PDB entry 8RIV | X-ray diffraction, 2.78 A resolution | chains C and D of the 6 polymer chains in the assembly

# Chain C
Name: Tubulin alpha-1B chain
From: Bos taurus
UniProtKB: P81947 (TBA1B_BOVIN); residues 1-451 here = UniProt positions 1-451
Amino-acid sequence (451 residues; numbered 1 to 451; the number before each row is that of its first residue):
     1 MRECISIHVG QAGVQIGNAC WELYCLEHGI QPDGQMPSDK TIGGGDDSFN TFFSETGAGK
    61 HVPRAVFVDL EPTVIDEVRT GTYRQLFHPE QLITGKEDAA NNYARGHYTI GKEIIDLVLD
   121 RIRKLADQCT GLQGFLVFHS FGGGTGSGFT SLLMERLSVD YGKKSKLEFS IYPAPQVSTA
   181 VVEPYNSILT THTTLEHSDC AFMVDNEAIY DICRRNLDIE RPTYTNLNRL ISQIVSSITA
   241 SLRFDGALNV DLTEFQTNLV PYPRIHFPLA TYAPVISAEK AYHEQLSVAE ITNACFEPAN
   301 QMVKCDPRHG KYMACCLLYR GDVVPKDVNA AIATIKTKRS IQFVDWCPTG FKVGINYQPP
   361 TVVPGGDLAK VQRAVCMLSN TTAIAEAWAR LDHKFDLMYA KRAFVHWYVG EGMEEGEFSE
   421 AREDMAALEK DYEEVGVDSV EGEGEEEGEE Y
Not modelled in the structure: 441-451
Ion coordination: Ca2+: D39, T41, G44, E55; Mg2+: E71 (together with GTP)
Residues lining bound ligands:
  - A1H01 ((4-fluoranyl-2-methyl-1H-indol-5-yl) 3,4,5-trimethoxybenzenesulfonate): T179, A180, V181
  - GTP (guanosine-5'-triphosphate): G10, Q11, A12, Q15, I16, D69, D98, A99, A100, N101, S140, G142, G143, G144, T145, G146, I171, P173, V177, S178, T179, E183, N206, Y224, L227, N228, I231

# Chain D
Name: Tubulin beta-2B chain
From: Bos taurus
UniProtKB: Q6B856 (TBB2B_BOVIN); the author numbering skips numbers that UniProt does not, so the offset changes along the chain: 1-42 = UniProt 1-42; 45-360 = UniProt 43-358; 369-455 = UniProt 359-445
Amino-acid sequence (445 residues; each row starts with the number of its first residue; note: 10 numbers in that range are skipped by the numbering (no residue carries them; nothing is unmodelled there)):
     1 MREIVHIQAG QCGNQIGAKF WEVISDEHGI DPTGSYHGDS DL
    45 QLERINVYYN EATGNKYVPR AILVDLEPGT MDSVRSGPFG QIFRPDNFVF GQSGAGNNWA
   105 KGHYTEGAEL VDSVLDVVRK ESESCDCLQG FQLTHSLGGG TGSGMGTLLI SKIREEYPDR
   165 IMNTFSVMPS PKVSDTVVEP YNATLSVHQL VENTDETYCI DNEALYDICF RTLKLTTPTY
   225 GDLNHLVSAT MSGVTTCLRF PGQLNADLRK LAVNMVPFPR LHFFMPGFAP LTSRGSQQYR
   285 ALTVPELTQQ MFDSKNMMAA CDPRHGRYLT VAAIFRGRMS MKEVDEQMLN VQNKNSSYFV
   345 EWIPNNVKTA VCDIPP
   369 RGLKMSATFI GNSTAIQELF KRISEQFTAM FRRKAFLHWY TGEGMDEMEF TEAESNMNDL
   429 VSEYQQYQDA TADEQGEFEE EEGEDEA
Not modelled in the structure: 277-284, 442-455
Ion coordination: Mg2+ near Q11 (its only coordinating residue here)
Residues lining bound ligands:
  - A1H01 ((4-fluoranyl-2-methyl-1H-indol-5-yl) 3,4,5-trimethoxybenzenesulfonate): G237, V238, T239, C241, L242, L248, A250, D251, K254, L255, N258, M259, V315, A316, A317, I318, N349, N350, V351, K352, T353, A354, I378
  - GDP (guanosine-5'-diphosphate): G10, Q11, C12, Q15, I16, D69, N101, S140, G142, G143, G144, T145, G146, S147, V171, P173, V177, S178, E183, N206, L209, Y224, L227, N228
Curated features (UniProtKB/Swiss-Prot):
  - motif: M1 to I4 (MREI motif)
  - binding site (GTP): Q11, E71, S140, G144, T145, G146, N206, N228
  - binding site (Mg(2+)): E71
  - modified residue: S40 (Phosphoserine), T57 (Phosphothreonine), K60 (N6-acetyllysine), S174 (Phosphoserine), T287 (Phosphothreonine), T292 (Phosphothreonine), R320 (Omega-N-methylarginine), E448 (5-glutamyl polyglutamate)
  - cross-link (Glycyl lysine isopeptide (Lys-Gly)): K60 (interchain with G-Cter in ubiquitin), K326 (interchain with G-Cter in ubiquitin)
From the paper describing this entry:
  - binding site for A1H01: C241, L242, L248, A250, D251, I318, A354, I378

# Interface between chain C and chain D
Residue-residue contacts (46):
  E71(C) - N249(D)  hydrogen bond
  K96(C) - D130(D)  salt bridge
  K96(C) - C131(D)
  E97(C) - R2(D)  salt bridge
  E97(C) - R253(D)  salt bridge
  D98(C) - N249(D)  hydrogen bond
  D98(C) - D251(D)
  D98(C) - K254(D)  salt bridge
  A100(C) - R253(D)
  A100(C) - K254(D)
  A100(C) - V257(D)
  N101(C) - N258(D)
  R105(C) - R253(D)
  P175(C) - N349(D)
  S178(C) - K352(D)  hydrogen bond (backbone-side chain)
  A180(C) - N258(D)
  V181(C) - N258(D)  hydrogen bond (backbone-side chain)
  V181(C) - I347(D)  hydrophobic
  V181(C) - P348(D)
  V181(C) - N349(D)
  R221(C) - M325(D)
  K394(C) - P348(D)
  L397(C) - E345(D)
  L397(C) - W346(D)
  L397(C) - A440(D)  hydrophobic
  M398(C) - W346(D)
  M398(C) - P348(D)
  K401(C) - F262(D)
  K401(C) - W346(D)
  K401(C) - A438(D)
  K401(C) - T439(D)  hydrogen bond (side chain-backbone)
  R402(C) - F262(D)
  A403(C) - P261(D)
  A403(C) - F262(D)  hydrophobic
  F404(C) - V257(D)
  F404(C) - N258(D)
  F404(C) - V260(D)
  F404(C) - P261(D)  hydrogen bond (backbone-backbone)
  F404(C) - I347(D)  hydrophobic
  H406(C) - V260(D)
  H406(C) - P261(D)
  H406(C) - F262(D)
  H406(C) - P263(D)
  W407(C) - A256(D)  hydrogen bond (side chain-backbone)
  W407(C) - V257(D)
  W407(C) - V260(D)  hydrogen bond (side chain-backbone)
Also at the interface, not in a pair above, chain C (25 interface residues in all): T73, T179, V182, E220
Also at the interface, not in a pair above, chain D (28 interface residues in all): D199, T314, K326, N350

# Summary
Chain C and chain D form an interface of 25 and 28 residues respectively; the contacts include 8 hydrogen
bonds and 4 salt bridges. Among the polar pairs are K96(C)-D130(D), E97(C)-R2(D) and E97(C)-R253(D). From the
paper: a binding site for A1H01 at C241(D), L242(D) and L248(D) among others.
Chain C is Tubulin alpha-1B chain and chain D is Tubulin beta-2B chain, both from Bos taurus; the structure,
T2R-TTL-1-K08 complex, was determined by X-ray diffraction together with 8RIW from the same study.
